PDB entry 8P8V | electron microscopy, 8.70 A resolution (very low resolution: no residue pairs are listed; an interface is given only as per-side residue counts) | chains 3 and c of the 59 polymer chains in the assembly

Chain 3:
Molecule: 23S ribosomal RNA
Organism: Mycoplasmoides pneumoniae M129
Sequence (2907 nucleotides; numbered 1 to 2907; the number before each row is that of its first residue):
     1 UACAAUAAGUUACUAAGGGCUUAUGGUGGAUGCCUUGGCACUAAUAGGCG
    51 AUGAAGGACGUGUUAACCUGCGAUAAGCUUCGGGUAGGUGGUAAGAACCU
   101 CAGAUCCGGAGAUUUCCGAAUGGAGCAAUCCGGUAGUUGGAAACAGCUAU
   151 CAUUAAUUGAUGAAUAAAUAGUCAAUUAAAGCAAUACGUGGUGAAGUGAA
   201 ACAUCUCAGUAGCCACAGGAAAAGAAAACGAAUGUGAUUCCGUGUGUAGU
   251 GGCGAGCGAAAGCGGAACAGGCCAAACUUAUCAUUAGAUAGGGGUUGUAG
   301 GGCUUGCAAUGUGGACUUGAAAACGAUAGAAGAAGCUGUUGGAAAGCAGC
   351 GCGCAAAAGGGUGAUAGCCCCGUAUUUGAAAUUGUUUUCAUACCUAGCGA
   401 GAUCCCUGAGUAGCUCGGAAAACGUUAUUUUGAGUGAAUCUGCCCAGACC
   451 AUUGGGUAAGCCUAAAUACUAAUUAGUGACCGAUAGCGAAACAGUACCGU
   501 GAGGGAAAGGUGAAAAGAACCCAGAGAUGGGAGUGAAAUAGAUUCUGAAA
   551 CCAUAUGCCUACAACGUGUCAGAGCACAUUAAUGUGUGAUGGCGUGCGUU
   601 UUGAAGUAUGAGCCGGCGAGUUAUGAUAGCAAGCGUUAGUUAACCAGGAG
   651 AUGGGGAGCUGUAGCGAAAGCGAGUUUUAAAAGAGCGUUUGUUUGUUAUU
   701 AUAGACCCGAAACGGGUUGAGCUAGUCAUGAGCAGGUUGAAGGUUGAGUA
   751 ACAUCAACUGGAGGACCGAACCGACUCUCGUUGAAACGAUAGCGGAUGAC
   801 UUGUGAUUAGGGGUGAAAUUCCAAUCGAAAUCCGUGAUAGCUGGUUCUCG
   851 UCGAAAUAGCUUUAAGGCUAGCGUGAGAUCACAAAUAAGUGGAGGUAAAG
   901 CUACUGAAUGUAUGAUGGCGCCACCUAGGCGUACUGAAUACAAUUAAACU
   951 CUGAAUGCCAUUUAUUUUAUUCUCGCAGUCAGACAGUGGGGGAUAAGCUU
  1001 CAUUGUCAAGAGGGGAAGAGCCCAGAUCAUUAAAUAAGGUCCCCAAAAUA
  1051 UACUAAGUGGAAAAGGAUGUGAAAGUGCUAAAACAGCAAGGAUGUUGGCU
  1101 UAGAAGCAGCCAUCGUUUAAAGAGUGCGUAACAGCUCACUUGUCGAGUGU
  1151 UUUUGCGCCGAAGAUGUAACGGGGCUAAGUAUAUUACCGAAUUUAUGGAU
  1201 AAGAUUUAUAUCUUGUGGUAGACGAGCGUUGUAUUGGAGUUGAAGUCAAA
  1251 GCGUGAGCAUUGGUGGAUCCAAUACAAGUGAGAAUGCCGGCAUGAGUAAC
  1301 GCUUGGGAGUGAGAAUCUCCCAAACCGAUUGACUAAGGUUUCCUGGACCA
  1351 GGGUCGUCCUUCCAGGGUUAGUCUGGACCUAAGCUGAGGCUGAAAAGCGU
  1401 AGGCGAUGGACAACAGGUUAAUAUUCCUGUACUUACAGUUAGACUGAUGG
  1451 AGUGACAAAGAAGGUUUUCCACCCCCAUAAUUGGAUUUGGGGAUAAAUCA
  1501 UAAGGUGGUACAAUAGGCAAAUCCGUUGUGCAUAACAUUGAGUGAUGAUG
  1551 UCGAGUGAAUGAGUGAUCAAGUAGCGAAGGUGGUAUUAAUCAUGCUUUCA
  1601 AGAAAAGCUUCUAGGGUUAAUCUAGCUGUAACCAGUACCGAGAACGAACA
  1651 CACGUAGUCAAGGAGAGGAUCCUAAGGUUAGCGAGUGAACUAUAGCCAAG
  1701 GAACUCUGCAAAUUAACCCCGUAAGUUAGCGAGAAGGGGUGCUUAUGUAA
  1751 AAGUAAGCCGCAGUGAAGAACGAGGGGGGACUGUUUAACUAAAACACAAC
  1801 UCUAUGCCAAACCGUAAGGUGAUGUAUAUGGGGUGACACCUGCCCAGUGC
  1851 UGGAAGGUUAAAGAAGGAGGUUAGCGCAAGCGAAGCUUUUAACUGAAGCC
  1901 CCAGUGAACGGCGGCCGUAACUAUAACGGUCCUAAGGUAGCGAAAUUCCU
  1951 AGUCGGGUAAAUUCCGUCCCGCUUGAAUGGUGUAACCAUCUCUUGACUGU
  2001 CUCGGCUAUAGACUCGGUGAAAUCCAGGUACGGGUGAAGACACCCGUUAG
  2051 GCGCAACGGGACGGAAAGACCCCGUGAAGCUUUACUGUAGCUUAAUAUUG
  2101 AUCAGGACAUUAUCAUGUAGAGAAUAGGUAGGAGCAAUCGAUGCAAGUUC
  2151 GCUAGGACUUGUUGAUGCGAAAGGUGGAAUACUACCCUUGGUUGUGUGCU
  2201 GUUCUAAUUGGUAACUGUUAUCCAGUUUCAAGACAGUGUUAGGUGGGCAG
  2251 UUUGACUGGGGCGGUCGCCUCCUAAAAGGUAACGGAGGCGUACAAAGGUA
  2301 CCUUCAGUACGGUUGGAAAUCGUAUGUAGAGUGUAAUGGUGUAAGGGUGC
  2351 UUGACUGUGAGACAUACAGGUCGAACAGGUGAGAAAUCAGGUCAUAGUGA
  2401 UCCGGUGGUCCAGUAUGGAAUGGCCAUCGCUCAACGGAUAAAAGCUACUC
  2451 CGGGGAUAACAGGCUGAUACUGCCCAAGAGUUCAUAUCGACGGCAGUGUU
  2501 UGGCACCUCGAUGUCGACUCAUCUCAUCCUCGAGCUGAAGCAGGUUCGAA
  2551 GGGUUCGGCUGUUCGCCGAUUAAAGAGAUACGUGAGUUGGGUUCAAACCG
  2601 UCGUGAGACAGGUUGGUCCCUAUCUAUUGUGCCCGUAGGAAGAUUGAAGA
  2651 GUGUUGCUUCUAGUACGAGAGGACCGAAGCGAGGACACCUCUUAUGCUCC
  2701 AGUUGUAGCGCCAGCUGCACCGCUGGGUAGUAACGUGUCUAUUAGAUAAA
  2751 CGCUGAAAGCAUCUAAGUGUGAAACUAUCUCAAAGAUUAAUCUUCCCAUU
  2801 UCGCAAGAAAGUAAGAGCCGUCAAAGACGAUGACGUUGAUAGGUUACAGG
  2851 UGUAAGCAUAGUGAUAUGUUGAGCUGAGUAAUACUAAUUGCUCGAGGACU
  2901 UAUUGGA
Disordered / not traced: 1-7, 2901-2907
Modified positions: 1MG (1N-methylguanosine-5'-monophosphate) at position 783; OMG (o2'-methylguanosine-5'-monophosphate) at position 2259; 2MA (2-methyladenosine-5'-monophosphate) at position 2511
Metal / ion sites: Mg2+ site 1: A16, G17; Mg2+ site 2 near U197 (its only coordinating residue here); Mg2+ site 3: A201, C202; Mg2+ site 4 near A222 (its only coordinating residue here); Mg2+ site 5 near A331 (its only coordinating residue here); Mg2+ site 6 near A333 (its only coordinating residue here); Mg2+ site 7 near A366 (its only coordinating residue here); Mg2+ site 8: U428, C445; Mg2+ site 9 near G442 (its only coordinating residue here); Mg2+ site 10: G447, A2415; Mg2+ site 11 near A458 (its only coordinating residue here); Mg2+ site 12: U484, A508; 139 more Mg2+ sites not listed; 1 more K+ sites not listed
Small-molecule neighbours: chloramphenicol (CLM): G2068, A2069, A2459, C2460, 2MA_2511, U2512, G2513, U2514, U2593

Chain c:
Molecule: 50S ribosomal protein L4
Organism: Mycoplasmoides pneumoniae M129
UniProt: P75579 (RL4_MYCPN); numbering as in UniProt (aligned over 1-212)
Chain sequence (212 residues; each row starts with the number of its first residue):
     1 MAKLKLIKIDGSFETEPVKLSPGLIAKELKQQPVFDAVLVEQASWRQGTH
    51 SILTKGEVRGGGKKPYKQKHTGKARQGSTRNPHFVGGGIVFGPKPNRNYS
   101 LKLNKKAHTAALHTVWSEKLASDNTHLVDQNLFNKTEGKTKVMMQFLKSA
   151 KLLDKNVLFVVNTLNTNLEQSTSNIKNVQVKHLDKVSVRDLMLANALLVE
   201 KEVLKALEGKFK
Disordered / not traced: 1

How chain 3 and chain c interact:
At this resolution (9 A) residue pairs are not listed: 79 residues of chain 3 and 90 of chain c lie at the interface.

Summary:
Chain 3 and chain c form an interface of 79 and 90 residues respectively. Bound to chain 3: chloramphenicol.
A16(3) and G17(3) form the Mg2+ site 1. A201(3) and C202(3) coordinate Mg2+ site 3.
Chain 3 is 23S ribosomal RNA and chain c is 50S ribosomal protein L4, both from Mycoplasmoides pneumoniae
M129; the structure, Mycoplasma pneumoniae di-ribosome in chloramphenicol-treated cells (leading 70S), was
determined by electron microscopy, deposited together with 8P6P, 8P7X, 8P7Y, 8P8B and 8P8W.
